PDB entry 8ENV | electron microscopy, 3.42 A resolution | chains Z and i of the 36 polymer chains in the assembly

[Chain Z]
Molecule: Structural protein gp45
From: Pseudomonas phage vB_PaeM_E217
Notes: fragment: triplex gp45
UniProtKB: A0A410T8C1 (A0A410T8C1_9CAUD); numbering as in UniProt (aligned over 3-502)
Sequence (500 residues; each row starts with the number of its first residue):
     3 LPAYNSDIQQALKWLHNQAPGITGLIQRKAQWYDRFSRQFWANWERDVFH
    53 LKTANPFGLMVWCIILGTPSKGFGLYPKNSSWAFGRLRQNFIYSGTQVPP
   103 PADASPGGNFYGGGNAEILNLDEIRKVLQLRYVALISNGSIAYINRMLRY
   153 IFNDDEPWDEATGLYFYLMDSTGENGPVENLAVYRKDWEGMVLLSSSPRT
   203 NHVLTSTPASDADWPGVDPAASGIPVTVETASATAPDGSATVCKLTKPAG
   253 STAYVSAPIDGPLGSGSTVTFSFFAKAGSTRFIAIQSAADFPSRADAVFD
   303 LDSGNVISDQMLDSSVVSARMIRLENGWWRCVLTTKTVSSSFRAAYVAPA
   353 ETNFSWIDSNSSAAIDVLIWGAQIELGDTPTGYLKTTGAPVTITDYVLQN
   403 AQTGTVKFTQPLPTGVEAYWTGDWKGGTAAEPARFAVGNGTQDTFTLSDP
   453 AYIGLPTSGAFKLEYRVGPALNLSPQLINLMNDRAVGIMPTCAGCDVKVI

[Chain i]
Molecule: Baseplate_J domain-containing protein gp44
From: Pseudomonas phage vB_PaeM_E217
Notes: fragment: triplex gp44-confor 1
UniProtKB: A0A2K8HLX5 (A0A2K8HLX5_9CAUD); numbering as in UniProt (aligned over 1-417)
Sequence (417 residues; each row starts with the number of its first residue):
     1 MANYNYIVDTGVIVADTADVLSDVEAEFRAALGANINLAASTPQGSLVAA
    51 EAIARSSVMRNEARIANTINPNVSFGTFLDAICALMGIERGSDLSTFGYG
   101 VQVTGRSQTRISTGSRVQTPAGAIFTVMSDVTIPAGGVATIDIKSQEYGN
   151 IPLPVGNLIIIDGTIGWSGAKVIASTRVDPGSRQMSDAELKNARVNRLAI
   201 QGRNSTMAIKAYVSAVPNVTSVNVIENNTGAVQVVNGVSFTLPYAVWVCV
   251 AGNPDKQAVADALWAAHNGGTPWDYGATNNGVPVDGPNGVPVRDPASGRK
   301 YVVKWTTPIMYDGYVNVTVQQGSSSVAPEAIQNAVVNYAQGKVEGEEGLV
   351 VGASLSAFEVAGAIAREIPGIYIKLCQVACVAAGSPAPAPGDFTSEYVMS
   401 AFGQATISVGNVRVTFV

[Chain Z / chain i interface]
Pairs across the interface (66):
  Tyr6(Z) - Arg60(i)  hydrogen bond
  Ser8(Z) - Ser57(i)
  Asp9(Z) - Ile53(i)
  Ile10(Z) - Ile53(i)  hydrophobic
  Ile10(Z) - Ala54(i)  hydrophobic
  Ala13(Z) - Ser46(i)
  Ala13(Z) - Ala50(i)  hydrophobic
  Lys15(Z) - Ala40(i)  hydrogen bond (side chain-backbone)
  Lys15(Z) - Ser46(i)
  Leu17(Z) - Ser41(i)
  Ile24(Z) - Leu47(i)  hydrophobic
  Ile28(Z) - Leu47(i)  hydrophobic
  Lys31(Z) - Glu51(i)  salt bridge
  Tyr35(Z) - Ala54(i)  hydrophobic
  Trp43(Z) - Ile65(i)  hydrophobic
  Val50(Z) - Asp80(i)
  Phe51(Z) - Asp80(i)
  His52(Z) - Asp80(i)  hydrogen bond (backbone-side chain)
  Leu53(Z) - Asp80(i)
  Leu53(Z) - Cys83(i)  hydrophobic
  Tyr134(Z) - Ala84(i)
  Tyr134(Z) - Leu85(i)  hydrophobic
  Ile138(Z) - Gln201(i)  hydrogen bond (backbone-side chain)
  Ser139(Z) - Gln201(i)
  Asn140(Z) - Gln201(i)  hydrogen bond
  Gly141(Z) - His267(i)
  Gly141(Z) - Asn268(i)
  Ser142(Z) - Ala265(i)  hydrogen bond (side chain-backbone)
  Ser142(Z) - Ala266(i)
  Ser142(Z) - His267(i)  hydrogen bond (backbone-backbone)
  Ala144(Z) - Trp264(i)  hydrophobic
  Tyr145(Z) - Arg197(i)
  Met149(Z) - Leu85(i)
  Arg151(Z) - Ala296(i)
  Arg151(Z) - Ser297(i)
  Tyr152(Z) - Cys83(i)  hydrogen bond
  Trp160(Z) - Ser297(i)  hydrogen bond
  Phe168(Z) - Arg299(i)
  Leu170(Z) - Tyr301(i)  hydrogen bond (backbone-side chain)
  Met171(Z) - Arg299(i)  hydrogen bond
  Met171(Z) - Tyr301(i)  hydrophobic
  Asp172(Z) - His267(i)  salt bridge
  Asp172(Z) - Gly269(i)
  Asp172(Z) - Gly270(i)
  Ser173(Z) - Pro272(i)
  Thr174(Z) - Val302(i)
  Gly175(Z) - Val302(i)
  Glu176(Z) - Arg299(i)  salt bridge
  Glu176(Z) - Lys300(i)  hydrogen bond (side chain-backbone)
  Glu176(Z) - Val302(i)
  Asn177(Z) - Lys300(i)
  Ile309(Z) - Val172(i)
  Asp311(Z) - Val172(i)
  Asp311(Z) - Ile173(i)
  Asp311(Z) - Ala174(i)  hydrogen bond (side chain-backbone)
  Gln312(Z) - Ile173(i)
  Met313(Z) - Lys171(i)
  Met313(Z) - Ile173(i)  hydrophobic
  Val318(Z) - Ile173(i)  hydrophobic
  Phe356(Z) - Val101(i)  hydrophobic
  Ile455(Z) - Arg299(i)
  Ala462(Z) - Gly270(i)
  Phe463(Z) - Leu242(i)  hydrophobic
  Phe463(Z) - Gly270(i)  hydrogen bond (backbone-backbone)
  Leu465(Z) - Gly269(i)
  Cys494(Z) - Asn268(i)  hydrogen bond (side chain-backbone)
Also at the interface, not in a pair above, chain Z (56 interface residues in all): His18, Ser39, Glu47, Ile143, Val308, Thr354, Thr430, Lys464
Also at the interface, not in a pair above, chain i (54 interface residues in all): Pro43, Ala49, Val58, Asn61, Glu62, Thr77, Met86, Gly87, Tyr99, Ile133, Ala135, Gly136, Gly137, Leu198, Ile200, Arg203, Thr271

[Summary]
56 residues of chain Z face 54 of chain i across their interface, with 15 hydrogen bonds and 3 salt bridges.
Polar pairs include Lys31(Z)-Glu51(i), Asp172(Z)-His267(i) and Glu176(Z)-Arg299(i).
Here chain Z is Structural protein gp45 and chain i is Baseplate_J domain-containing protein gp44, both from
Pseudomonas phage vB_PaeM_E217. Entry 8ENV (In situ cryo-EM structure of Pseudomonas phage E217 tail baseplate
in C6 map) was determined by electron microscopy, deposited together with 8FRS, 8FUV, 8FVG and 8FVH.
